Entry 5W5D (X-ray diffraction, 2.50 A resolution); this record covers chains B and C of the 6 polymer chains in the assembly.

# Chain B
Molecule: Syntaxin-1A
Source organism: Rattus norvegicus
Reference sequence: P32851 (STX1A_RAT); residues 191-256 here = UniProt positions 191-256
Sequence (67 residues; each row starts with the number of its first residue):
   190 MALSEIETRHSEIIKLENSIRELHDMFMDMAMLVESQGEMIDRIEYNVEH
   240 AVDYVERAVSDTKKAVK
Disordered / not traced: 190-191, 246-256
Construct notes: initiating methionine (190)
UniProt features mapped onto this chain:
  - site: Lys253, Ala254 (Microbial infection: Cleavage)
  - cross-link (Glycyl lysine isopeptide (Lys-Gly)): Lys252 (interchain with G-Cter in SUMO), Lys253 (interchain with G-Cter in SUMO), Lys256 (interchain with G-Cter in SUMO)

# Chain C
Molecule: Synaptosomal-associated protein 25
Source organism: Rattus norvegicus
Reference sequence: P60881 (SNP25_RAT), isoform P60881-2; residues 7-83 here = UniProt positions 7-83
Sequence (77 residues; row label = number of the first residue in the row):
     7 MRNELEEMQRRADQLADESLESTRRMLQLVEESKDAGIRTLVMLDEQGEQ
    57 LDRVEEGMNHINQDMKEAEKNLKDLGK
Disordered / not traced: 7-10, 72-83

# How chain B and chain C interact
Pairs across the interface (44):
  His199(B) - Leu21(C)
  His199(B) - Glu24(C)
  His199(B) - Ser25(C)  hydrogen bond
  Ile202(B) - Ser25(C)
  Ile202(B) - Ser28(C)
  Ile202(B) - Met32(C)
  Ile203(B) - Ser28(C)
  Leu205(B) - Met32(C)  hydrophobic
  Glu206(B) - Ser28(C)  hydrogen bond
  Glu206(B) - Arg31(C)  salt bridge
  Glu206(B) - Met32(C)
  Ile209(B) - Met32(C)  hydrophobic
  Ile209(B) - Leu35(C)  hydrophobic
  Ile209(B) - Val36(C)  hydrophobic
  Arg210(B) - Arg31(C)
  Arg210(B) - Leu35(C)
  His213(B) - Leu35(C)
  His213(B) - Glu38(C)  salt bridge
  His213(B) - Ser39(C)
  Phe216(B) - Ser39(C)
  Phe216(B) - Ala42(C)
  Phe216(B) - Gly43(C)
  Met217(B) - Ala42(C)  hydrophobic
  Met219(B) - Thr46(C)
  Ala220(B) - Thr46(C)
  Ala220(B) - Met49(C)
  Val223(B) - Met49(C)  hydrophobic
  Val223(B) - Gln53(C)  hydrogen bond (backbone-side chain)
  Glu224(B) - Met49(C)
  Gly227(B) - Gln53(C)
  Ile230(B) - Gln53(C)
  Ile230(B) - Gln56(C)
  Ile230(B) - Leu57(C)  hydrophobic
  Asp231(B) - Gln56(C)  hydrogen bond
  Glu234(B) - Gln56(C)  hydrogen bond
  Glu234(B) - Val60(C)
  Val237(B) - Met64(C)  hydrophobic
  Ala240(B) - Ile67(C)
  Val241(B) - Gly63(C)
  Val241(B) - His66(C)
  Val241(B) - Ile67(C)
  Val244(B) - His66(C)
  Val244(B) - Ile67(C)  hydrophobic
  Val244(B) - Asp70(C)
Interface residues without a listed pair, chain B (26 interface residues in all): Ile195, Gln226, Ile233, Glu245
Interface residues without a listed pair, chain C (26 interface residues in all): Arg45, Leu50, Arg59

# In short
The chain B/chain C interface involves 26 residues from each chain, with 5 hydrogen bonds and 2 salt bridges.
Polar pairs include Glu206(B)-Arg31(C), His213(B)-Glu38(C) and His199(B)-Ser25(C).
Chain B is Syntaxin-1A and chain C is Synaptosomal-associated protein 25, both from Rattus norvegicus; the
structure, Crystal structure of the primed SNARE-Complexin-Synaptotagmin-1 C2B complex, was determined by
X-ray diffraction, deposited together with 5W5C.
